Entry 9DDO (electron microscopy, 2.80 A resolution); this record covers chains B and Y of the 8 polymer chains in the assembly.

[Chain B]
Molecule: Biopolymer transport protein ExbB
Source organism: Escherichia coli
Reference sequence: P0ABU7 (EXBB_ECOLI); residue numbers follow UniProt; this construct covers 1-244
Amino-acid sequence (244 residues; numbered 1 to 244; the number before each row is that of its first residue):
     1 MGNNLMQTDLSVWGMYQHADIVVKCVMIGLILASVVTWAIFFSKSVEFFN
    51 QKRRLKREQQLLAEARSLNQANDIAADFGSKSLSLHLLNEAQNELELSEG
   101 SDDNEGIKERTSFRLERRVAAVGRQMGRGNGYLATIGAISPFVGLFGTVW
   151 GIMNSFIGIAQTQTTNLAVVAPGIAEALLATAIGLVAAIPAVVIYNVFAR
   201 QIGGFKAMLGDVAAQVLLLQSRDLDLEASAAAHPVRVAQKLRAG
Unresolved in the structure: 1-5, 233-244
Residues lining bound ligands: phosphatidylethanolamine (PEV; (1S)-2-{[(2-aminoethoxy)(hydroxy)phosphoryl]oxy}-1-[(palmitoyloxy)methyl]ethyl stearate): Cys25, Val26, Ile28, Gly29, Arg128, Gly129, Gly131, Tyr132, Thr135, Ile136, Val143, Phe146
Reported in the primary citation:
  - binding site for phosphatidylethanolamine: Arg200

[Chain Y]
Molecule: Biopolymer transport protein ExbD
Source organism: Escherichia coli
Reference sequence: P0ABV2 (EXBD_ECOLI); residue numbers follow UniProt; this construct covers 1-141
Amino-acid sequence (163 residues; each row starts with the number of its first residue):
     1 MAMHLNENLDDNGEMHDINVTPFIDVMLVLLIIFMVAAPLATVDVKVNLP
    51 ASTSTPQPRPEKPVYLSVKADNSMFIGNDPVTDETMITALNALTEGKKDT
   101 TIFFRADKTVDYETLMKVMDTLHQAGYLKIGLVGEETAKAKENLYFQGNA
   151 GSGHHHHHHHHHH
Unresolved in the structure: 1-10, 43-163
Sequence notes: expression tag (142-163)

[Chain B / chain Y interface]
Contacting residue pairs (12):
  Leu145(B) - Ile24(Y)  hydrophobic
  Thr148(B) - Leu28(Y)
  Ile152(B) - Leu28(Y)  hydrophobic
  Ile152(B) - Leu31(Y)  hydrophobic
  Ser155(B) - Met35(Y)
  Thr165(B) - Pro39(Y)
  Leu167(B) - Pro39(Y)
  Val170(B) - Met35(Y)  hydrophobic
  Ile174(B) - Met35(Y)  hydrophobic
  Ile174(B) - Val36(Y)  hydrophobic
  Thr181(B) - Leu28(Y)
  Leu185(B) - Asp25(Y)
Other interface residues (no listed pair), chain B (13 interface residues in all): Pro141, Ala177, Leu178
Other interface residues (no listed pair), chain Y (10 interface residues in all): Thr21, Ile32, Leu40

[In short]
Chain B and chain Y form an interface of 13 and 10 residues respectively. Bound to chain B:
phosphatidylethanolamine. From the paper: a binding site for phosphatidylethanolamine at Arg200(B).
Chain B is Biopolymer transport protein ExbB and chain Y is Biopolymer transport protein ExbD, both from
Escherichia coli; the structure, E. coli TonB-ExbBD TonB bound to ExbB chain C, was determined by electron
microscopy together with 9DDM, 9DDN, 9DDP and 9DDQ from the same study.
